5M1B - chains A and B of the 3 polymer chains in the assembly; structure by X-ray diffraction, 3.15 A resolution.

[Chain A (and B)]
Molecule: 3-octaprenyl-4-hydroxybenzoate carboxy-lyase
From: Escherichia coli O6:H1 (strain CFT073 / ATCC 700928 / UPEC)
Notes: EC 4.1.1.98; chain B of this document is another copy of the same molecule, construct and numbering; everything in this record applies to it too
UniProt: P0AAB5 (UBID_ECOL6); residue numbers follow UniProt; this construct covers 1-497
Sequence (505 residues; each row starts with the number of its first residue):
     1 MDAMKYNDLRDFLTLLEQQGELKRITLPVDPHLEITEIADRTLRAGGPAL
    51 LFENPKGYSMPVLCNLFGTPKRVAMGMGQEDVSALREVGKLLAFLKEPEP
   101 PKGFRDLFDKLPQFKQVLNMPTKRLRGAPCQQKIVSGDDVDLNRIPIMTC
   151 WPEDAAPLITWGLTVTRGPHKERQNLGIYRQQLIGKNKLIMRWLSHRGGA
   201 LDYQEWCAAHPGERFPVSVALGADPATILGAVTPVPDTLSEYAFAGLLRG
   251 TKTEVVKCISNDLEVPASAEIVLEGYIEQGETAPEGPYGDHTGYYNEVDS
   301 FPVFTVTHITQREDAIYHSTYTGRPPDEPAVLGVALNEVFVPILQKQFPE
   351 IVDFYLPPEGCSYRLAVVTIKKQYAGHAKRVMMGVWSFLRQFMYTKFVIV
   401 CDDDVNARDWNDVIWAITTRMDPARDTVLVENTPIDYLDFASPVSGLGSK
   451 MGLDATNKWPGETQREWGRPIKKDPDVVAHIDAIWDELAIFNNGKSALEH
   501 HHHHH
Unresolved in the structure: 1-7, 94-120, 167-172, 234-244, 492-505 (chain B: 1-5, 97-120, 491-505)
Differences from the reference sequence: expression tag (498-505)
Swiss-Prot annotation at these positions:
  - active site: Asp290 (Proton donor)
  - binding site (Mn(2+)): Asn175, Glu241
  - binding site (prenylated FMN): Ile178 to Arg180, Arg192 to Leu194, Arg197, Gly198

[How chain A and chain B interact]
Contacting residue pairs (173):
  Lys23(A) - Leu488(B)
  Lys23(A) - Ala489(B)  hydrogen bond (side chain-backbone)
  Lys23(A) - Ile490(B)
  Ile25(A) - Leu488(B)  hydrophobic
  Leu27(A) - Glu487(B)
  Leu33(A) - Val477(B)
  Glu34(A) - His480(B)  salt bridge
  Glu37(A) - Lys473(B)  salt bridge
  Glu37(A) - Ile481(B)
  Ile38(A) - Ile481(B)  hydrophobic
  Ile38(A) - Trp485(B)  hydrophobic
  Ile38(A) - Leu488(B)  hydrophobic
  Asp40(A) - Lys473(B)  salt bridge
  Arg41(A) - Val478(B)  hydrogen bond (side chain-backbone)
  Arg41(A) - Ile481(B)
  Arg41(A) - Asp482(B)  salt bridge
  Arg41(A) - Trp485(B)
  Thr42(A) - Trp485(B)
  Arg44(A) - Asn411(B)
  Pro48(A) - Ile490(B)  hydrophobic
  Trp151(A) - Ile471(B)  hydrophobic
  Pro152(A) - Lys472(B)
  Pro152(A) - Asp474(B)
  Glu153(A) - Arg469(B)  salt bridge
  Glu153(A) - Lys472(B)  salt bridge
  Pro287(A) - Arg469(B)
  Gly289(A) - Ile471(B)
  Asp290(A) - Ile471(B)
  Thr292(A) - Trp415(B)  hydrogen bond (backbone-side chain)
  Thr292(A) - Thr419(B)
  Gly293(A) - Trp415(B)
  Gly293(A) - Pro470(B)
  Gly293(A) - Ile471(B)  hydrogen bond (backbone-backbone)
  Tyr294(A) - Trp415(B)
  Tyr294(A) - Thr419(B)  hydrogen bond
  Tyr294(A) - Arg420(B)  hydrogen bond
  Tyr294(A) - Gly468(B)
  Tyr294(A) - Arg469(B)
  Tyr294(A) - Pro470(B)  hydrophobic
  Tyr294(A) - Ile471(B)
  Tyr295(A) - Arg469(B)  hydrogen bond (backbone-backbone)
  Tyr295(A) - Pro470(B)
  Tyr295(A) - Ile471(B)  hydrophobic
  Asn296(A) - Arg469(B)
  Arg324(A) - Asp404(B)  salt bridge
  Arg324(A) - Asp412(B)  salt bridge
  Arg324(A) - Trp415(B)
  Pro325(A) - Trp415(B)
  Pro326(A) - Asn411(B)
  Glu359(A) - Asn411(B)
  Glu359(A) - Ile414(B)
  Glu359(A) - Trp415(B)  hydrogen bond (backbone-backbone)
  Glu359(A) - Thr418(B)
  Gly360(A) - Ile414(B)
  Gly360(A) - Thr418(B)
  Cys361(A) - Thr419(B)
  Arg364(A) - Thr418(B)  hydrogen bond (side chain-backbone)
  Arg364(A) - Thr419(B)
  Leu365(A) - Thr418(B)
  Lys396(A) - Thr418(B)  hydrogen bond (side chain-backbone)
  Lys396(A) - Met421(B)
  Phe397(A) - Ile417(B)  hydrophobic
  Phe397(A) - Thr418(B)
  Phe397(A) - Met421(B)  hydrophobic
  Phe397(A) - Pro423(B)  hydrophobic
  Trp410(A) - Trp410(B)
  Trp410(A) - Ile414(B)  hydrophobic
  Asn411(A) - Arg324(B)
  Asn411(A) - Glu359(B)
  Asp412(A) - Arg324(B)  salt bridge
  Ile414(A) - Glu359(B)
  Ile414(A) - Trp410(B)  hydrophobic
  Trp415(A) - Thr292(B)  hydrogen bond (side chain-backbone)
  Trp415(A) - Tyr294(B)  hydrophobic
  Trp415(A) - Arg324(B)
  Trp415(A) - Pro325(B)
  Trp415(A) - Glu359(B)  hydrogen bond (backbone-backbone)
  Ile417(A) - Phe397(B)  hydrophobic
  Thr418(A) - Glu359(B)
  Thr418(A) - Gly360(B)
  Thr418(A) - Arg364(B)  hydrogen bond (backbone-side chain)
  Thr418(A) - Lys396(B)
  Thr418(A) - Phe397(B)
  Thr419(A) - Thr292(B)
  Thr419(A) - Tyr294(B)  hydrogen bond
  Thr419(A) - Cys361(B)
  Thr419(A) - Arg364(B)
  Thr419(A) - Phe440(B)
  Thr419(A) - Ala441(B)
  Arg420(A) - Tyr294(B)  hydrogen bond
  Arg420(A) - Ala441(B)
  Met421(A) - Lys396(B)  hydrogen bond (backbone-side chain)
  Met421(A) - Ala441(B)
  Asp422(A) - Ala441(B)
  Asp422(A) - Pro443(B)
  Asp422(A) - Gly448(B)
  Asp422(A) - Ser449(B)  hydrogen bond
  Pro423(A) - Phe397(B)  hydrophobic
  Pro423(A) - Ser449(B)
  Pro423(A) - Lys450(B)
  Pro423(A) - Met451(B)  hydrophobic
  Ala424(A) - Leu429(B)
  Ala424(A) - Ser449(B)  hydrogen bond (backbone-side chain)
  Arg425(A) - Ala441(B)  hydrogen bond (side chain-backbone)
  Thr427(A) - Met451(B)
  Leu429(A) - Pro423(B)
  Leu429(A) - Ala424(B)  hydrophobic
  Glu431(A) - Ala424(B)
  Tyr437(A) - Arg465(B)  hydrogen bond (backbone-side chain)
  Asp439(A) - Arg465(B)  hydrogen bond (backbone-side chain)
  Phe440(A) - Thr419(B)
  Phe440(A) - Arg465(B)
  Phe440(A) - Glu466(B)
  Phe440(A) - Trp467(B)  hydrophobic
  Phe440(A) - Gly468(B)
  Ala441(A) - Thr419(B)
  Ala441(A) - Met421(B)
  Ala441(A) - Asp422(B)
  Ala441(A) - Arg425(B)  hydrogen bond (backbone-side chain)
  Ser442(A) - Arg425(B)
  Ser442(A) - Arg465(B)  hydrogen bond (backbone-side chain)
  Pro443(A) - Asp422(B)
  Pro443(A) - Arg425(B)
  Pro443(A) - Arg465(B)
  Val444(A) - Arg465(B)  hydrogen bond (backbone-side chain)
  Ser445(A) - Arg465(B)
  Gly448(A) - Asp422(B)
  Ser449(A) - Asp422(B)  hydrogen bond
  Ser449(A) - Pro423(B)
  Ser449(A) - Ala424(B)  hydrogen bond (side chain-backbone)
  Met451(A) - Pro423(B)  hydrophobic
  Met451(A) - Thr427(B)
  Arg465(A) - Tyr437(B)  hydrogen bond (side chain-backbone)
  Arg465(A) - Asp439(B)  hydrogen bond (side chain-backbone)
  Arg465(A) - Phe440(B)
  Arg465(A) - Ser442(B)  hydrogen bond (side chain-backbone)
  Arg465(A) - Pro443(B)
  Arg465(A) - Val444(B)
  Arg465(A) - Ser445(B)
  Glu466(A) - Glu297(B)
  Glu466(A) - Phe440(B)
  Trp467(A) - Phe440(B)
  Trp467(A) - Ala441(B)  hydrophobic
  Gly468(A) - Tyr294(B)
  Gly468(A) - Phe440(B)
  Arg469(A) - Glu153(B)  salt bridge
  Arg469(A) - Tyr294(B)
  Arg469(A) - Tyr295(B)  hydrogen bond (backbone-backbone)
  Arg469(A) - Glu297(B)  salt bridge
  Pro470(A) - Gly293(B)
  Ile471(A) - Trp151(B)  hydrophobic
  Ile471(A) - Gly289(B)
  Ile471(A) - Asp290(B)
  Ile471(A) - Gly293(B)  hydrogen bond (backbone-backbone)
  Ile471(A) - Tyr294(B)
  Ile471(A) - Tyr295(B)
  Lys472(A) - Pro152(B)
  Lys473(A) - Glu37(B)
  Lys473(A) - Trp151(B)
  Asp474(A) - Leu33(B)
  Val477(A) - Glu37(B)
  Val478(A) - Arg41(B)
  His480(A) - Glu34(B)  salt bridge
  Ile481(A) - Glu37(B)
  Ile481(A) - Ile38(B)  hydrophobic
  Ile481(A) - Arg41(B)
  Glu487(A) - Leu27(B)
  Leu488(A) - Ile25(B)  hydrophobic
  Ala489(A) - Lys23(B)
  Ile490(A) - Lys23(B)
  Ile490(A) - Thr42(B)
  Ile490(A) - Pro48(B)
  Ile490(A) - Leu50(B)  hydrophobic
Also at the interface, not in a pair above, chain A (86 interface residues in all): Leu50, Glu297, Gly323, Lys450, Ile484, Trp485, Phe491
Also at the interface, not in a pair above, chain B (86 interface residues in all): Asp40, Gly47, Gly323, Pro326, Leu365, Asp409, Glu431, Ile484

[Summary]
Chain A and chain B each contribute 86 residues to their interface; the contacts include 31 hydrogen bonds and
12 salt bridges. Polar contacts include Glu34(A)-His480(B), Glu37(A)-Lys473(B) and Asp40(A)-Lys473(B).
Both chains are 3-octaprenyl-4-hydroxybenzoate carboxy-lyase (Escherichia coli O6:H1 (strain CFT073 / ATCC
700928 / UPEC)). Entry 5M1B (Crystal structure of C-terminally tagged apo-UbiD from E. coli) was determined by
X-ray diffraction (same publication as 5M1C, 5M1D and 5M1E).
